Entry 3KCG (X-ray diffraction, 1.70 A resolution); this record covers chains H and I of the 3 polymer chains in the assembly.

Chain H:
Molecule: Coagulation factor IXa heavy chain
From: Homo sapiens
Notes: EC 3.4.21.22
Reference sequence: P00740 (FA9_HUMAN); the construct lacks a stretch of the UniProt sequence and is renumbered around it, so the offset changes along the chain: 16-36 = UniProt 227-247; 38-60 = UniProt 248-270; 61-95 = UniProt 272-306; 96-129 = UniProt 309-342; 6 more segments
Sequence (235 residues; row label = number of the first residue in the row; note: 3 numbers in that range are skipped by the numbering (no residue carries them; nothing is unmodelled there); a row labelled like 95A-95B holds insertion residues (95A, then the next letters in order)):
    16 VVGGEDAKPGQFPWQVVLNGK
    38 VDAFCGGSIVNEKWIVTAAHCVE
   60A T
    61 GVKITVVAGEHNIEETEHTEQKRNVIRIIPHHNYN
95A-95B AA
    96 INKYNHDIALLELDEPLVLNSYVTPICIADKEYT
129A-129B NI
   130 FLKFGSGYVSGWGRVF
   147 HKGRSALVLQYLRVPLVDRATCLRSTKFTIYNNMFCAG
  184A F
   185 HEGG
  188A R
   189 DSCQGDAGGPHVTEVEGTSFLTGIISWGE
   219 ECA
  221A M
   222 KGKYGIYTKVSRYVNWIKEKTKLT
Cystine bridges: Cys42-Cys58, Cys168-Cys182, Cys191-Cys220
Sequence notes: engineered mutation Ala195 (Ser411 in P00740)
Ion coordination: Ca2+: Glu70, Asn72, Glu75, Glu77, Glu80
Swiss-Prot annotation at these positions:
  - active site (Charge relay system): His57, Asp102
  - binding site (Ca(2+)): Glu70, Asn72, Glu75, Glu77, Glu80

Chain I:
Molecule: Antithrombin-III
From: Homo sapiens
Reference sequence: P01008 (ANT3_HUMAN); residues 1-432 here correspond to UniProt positions 33-464 (UniProt number = residue number + 32)
Sequence (432 residues; row label = number of the first residue in the row):
     1 HGSPVDICTAKPRDIPMNPMCIYRSPEKKATEDEGSEQKIPEATNRRVWE
    51 LSKANSRFATTFYQHLADSKNDNDNIFLSPLSISTAFAMTKLGACNDTLQ
   101 QLMEVFKFDTISEKTSDQIHFFFAKLNCRLYRKANKASKLVSANRLFGDK
   151 SLTFNETYQDISELVYGAKLQPLDFKENAEQSRAAINKWVSNKTEGRITD
   201 VIPSEAINELTVLVLVNTIYFKGLWKSKFSPENTRKELFYKADGESCSAS
   251 MMYQEGKFRYRRVAEGTQVLELPFKGDDITMVLILPKPEKSLAKVEKELT
   301 PEVLQEWLDELEEMMLVVHMPRFRIEDGFSLKEQLQDMGLVDLFSPEKSK
   351 LPGIVAEGRDDLYVSDAFHKAFLEVNEEGSEAAASTAVVIAGRSLNPNRV
   401 TFKANRPFLVFIREVPLNTIIFMGRVANPCVK
Unresolved in the structure: 1-2, 28-37, 432
Cystine bridges: Cys8-Cys128, Cys21-Cys95, Cys247-Cys430
Covalently attached groups: glycan linked to Asn96, Asn192; N-acetylglucosamine (NAG) linked to Asn155
Sequence notes: engineered mutation Ala137 (Ser169 in P01008)
Swiss-Prot annotation at these positions:
  - binding site (heparin): Trp49, Arg129, Arg145
  - site: Arg393, Ser394 (Reactive bond)
  - modified residue: Thr31 (Phosphothreonine), Ser36 (Phosphoserine)
  - glycosylation (N-linked (GlcNAc...) asparagine): Asn96, Asn135, Asn155 (complex), Asn192

Interface between chain H and chain I:
Residue-residue contacts (67; chain H residue first):
  Lys36(H) - Pro397(I)
  Val38(H) - Pro397(I)
  Val38(H) - Arg399(I)
  Asp39(H) - Leu395(I)
  Ala40(H) - Leu395(I)
  Phe41(H) - Ser394(I)
  Phe41(H) - Leu395(I)  hydrogen bond (backbone-backbone)
  Phe41(H) - Pro397(I)
  Cys42(H) - Ser394(I)
  His57(H) - Gly392(I)
  His57(H) - Arg393(I)  hydrogen bond (side chain-backbone)
  His57(H) - Ser394(I)  hydrogen bond (side chain-backbone)
  Glu60(H) - Asn398(I)
  Glu74(H) - Arg235(I)  salt bridge
  Tyr99(H) - Ile390(I)  hydrophobic
  Tyr99(H) - Gly392(I)  hydrogen bond (side chain-backbone)
  Arg143(H) - Tyr253(I)  hydrogen bond
  Arg143(H) - Glu255(I)  salt bridge
  Arg143(H) - Val317(I)
  Arg143(H) - Arg399(I)
  Phe145(H) - Glu232(I)
  Phe145(H) - Asn233(I)
  Lys148(H) - Tyr253(I)
  Lys148(H) - Glu255(I)  salt bridge
  Lys148(H) - Met315(I)
  Gly149(H) - Asn233(I)
  Gly149(H) - Tyr253(I)  hydrogen bond (backbone-side chain)
  Arg150(H) - Asn233(I)  hydrogen bond (side chain-backbone)
  Arg150(H) - Arg235(I)
  Arg150(H) - Glu237(I)  salt bridge
  Arg150(H) - Met251(I)  hydrogen bond (side chain-backbone)
  Arg150(H) - Tyr253(I)
  Arg150(H) - His319(I)
  Ser151(H) - Arg235(I)  hydrogen bond (backbone-side chain)
  Ser151(H) - Leu395(I)
  Leu153(H) - Arg235(I)
  Lys173(H) - Val388(I)
  Phe174(H) - Val388(I)
  Phe174(H) - Val389(I)  hydrophobic
  Phe174(H) - Ile390(I)  hydrophobic
  Asp189(H) - Arg393(I)  salt bridge
  Ser190(H) - Arg393(I)  hydrogen bond
  Cys191(H) - Arg393(I)
  Gln192(H) - Ala391(I)
  Gln192(H) - Gly392(I)  hydrogen bond (side chain-backbone)
  Gln192(H) - Arg393(I)
  Gln192(H) - Ser394(I)
  Gly193(H) - Arg393(I)  hydrogen bond (backbone-backbone)
  Gly193(H) - Ser394(I)
  Gly193(H) - Leu395(I)
  Asp194(H) - Arg393(I)  hydrogen bond (backbone-backbone)
  Ala195(H) - Arg393(I)  hydrogen bond (backbone-backbone)
  Ala195(H) - Ser394(I)
  Ser214(H) - Gly392(I)
  Ser214(H) - Arg393(I)  hydrogen bond (backbone-backbone)
  Trp215(H) - Ile390(I)  hydrophobic
  Trp215(H) - Ala391(I)
  Trp215(H) - Gly392(I)
  Trp215(H) - Arg393(I)
  Gly216(H) - Ile390(I)
  Gly216(H) - Ala391(I)  hydrogen bond (backbone-backbone)
  Gly216(H) - Arg393(I)
  Glu217(H) - Val388(I)
  Glu217(H) - Val389(I)
  Glu219(H) - Arg393(I)  hydrogen bond (backbone-side chain)
  Cys220(H) - Arg393(I)
  Gly226(H) - Arg393(I)
Other interface residues (no listed pair), chain H (35 interface residues in all): Cys58, Ile213
Other interface residues (no listed pair), chain I (23 interface residues in all): Met252, Asn396

Overview:
Chain H and chain I form an interface of 35 and 23 residues respectively; the contacts include 17 hydrogen
bonds and 5 salt bridges. Among the polar pairs are Glu74(H)-Arg235(I), Arg143(H)-Glu255(I) and
Lys148(H)-Glu255(I). N-acetylglucosamine is covalently linked to Asn155(I).
Chain H is Coagulation factor IXa heavy chain and chain I is Antithrombin-III, both from Homo sapiens; the
structure, Crystal structure of the antithrombin-factor IXa-pentasaccharide complex, was determined by X-ray
diffraction.
